PDB entry 7APK | electron microscopy, 3.30 A resolution | chains A and G of the 30 polymer chains in the assembly

== Chain A ==
Name: THO complex subunit 1
Source organism: Homo sapiens
UniProtKB: Q96FV9 (THOC1_HUMAN); numbering as in UniProt (aligned over 2-657)
Chain sequence (711 residues; numbered -53 to 657; the number before each row is that of its first residue; numbers below 1 keep their minus sign (Met-53 is residue -53)):
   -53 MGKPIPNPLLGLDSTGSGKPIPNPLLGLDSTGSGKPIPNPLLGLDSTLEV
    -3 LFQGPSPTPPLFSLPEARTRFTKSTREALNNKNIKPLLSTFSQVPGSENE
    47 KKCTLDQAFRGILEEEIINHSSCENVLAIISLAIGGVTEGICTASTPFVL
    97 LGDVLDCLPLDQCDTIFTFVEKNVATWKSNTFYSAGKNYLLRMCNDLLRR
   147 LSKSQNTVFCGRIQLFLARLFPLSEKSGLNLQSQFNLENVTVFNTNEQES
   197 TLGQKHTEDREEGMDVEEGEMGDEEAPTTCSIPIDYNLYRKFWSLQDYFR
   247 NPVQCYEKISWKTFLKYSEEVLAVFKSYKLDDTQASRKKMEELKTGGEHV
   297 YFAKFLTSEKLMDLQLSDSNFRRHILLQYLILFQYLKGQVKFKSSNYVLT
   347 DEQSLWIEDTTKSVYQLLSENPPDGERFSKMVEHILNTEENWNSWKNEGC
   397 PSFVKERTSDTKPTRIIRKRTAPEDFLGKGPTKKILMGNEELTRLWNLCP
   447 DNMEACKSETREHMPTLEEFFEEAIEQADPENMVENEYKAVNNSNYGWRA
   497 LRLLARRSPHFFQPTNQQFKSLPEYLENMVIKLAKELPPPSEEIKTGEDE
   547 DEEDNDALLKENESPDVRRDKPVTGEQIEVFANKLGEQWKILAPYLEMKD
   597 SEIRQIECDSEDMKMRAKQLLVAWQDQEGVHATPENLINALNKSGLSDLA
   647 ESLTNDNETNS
Unresolved in the structure: -53 to 9, 23-28, 39-43, 66-70, 85-90, 121-132, 168-226, 279-295, 335-341, 393-657
Differences from the reference sequence: initiating methionine (-53); expression tag (-52 to 1)
Swiss-Prot annotation at these positions:
  - region: Lys133 to Phe167 (Dock domain)
  - motif: Arg414 to Lys430 (Nuclear localization signal)
  - modified residue: Ser2 (Phosphoserine), Thr4 (Phosphothreonine), Lys133 (N6-acetyllysine), Lys300 (N6-acetyllysine), Ser537 (Phosphoserine), Thr542 (Phosphothreonine), Ser560 (Phosphoserine)
  - cross-link (Glycyl lysine isopeptide (Lys-Gly)): Lys31 (interchain with G-Cter in SUMO2), Lys408 (interchain with G-Cter in SUMO2), Lys580 (interchain with G-Cter in SUMO2), Lys595 (interchain with G-Cter in SUMO1)
  - natural variant: Leu183 (L183V: In DFNA86)
  - mutagenesis: Leu617 (L617P: Loss of ability to induce apoptosis. Interferes with normal response of SaOS-2 cells to radiation), Trp620 (W620P/R: Loss of ability to induce apoptosis. Interferes with normal response of SaOS-2 cells to radiation)

== Chain G ==
Name: THO complex subunit 7 homolog
Source organism: Homo sapiens
UniProtKB: Q6I9Y2 (THOC7_HUMAN); numbering as in UniProt (aligned over 1-204)
Chain sequence (204 residues; row label = number of the first residue in the row):
     1 MGAVTDDEVIRKRLLIDGDGAGDDRRINLLVKSFIKWCNSGSQEEGYSQY
    51 QRMLSTLSQCEFSMGKTLLVYDMNLREMENYEKIYKEIECSIAGAHEKIA
   101 ECKKQILQAKRIRKNRQEYDALAKVIQHHPDRHETLKELEALGKELEHLS
   151 HIKESVEDKLELRRKQFHVLLSTIHELQQTLENDEKLSEVEEAQEASMET
   201 DPKP
Unresolved in the structure: 1-20, 40-43, 129-132, 182-204
Swiss-Prot annotation at these positions:
  - modified residue: Gly2 (N-acetylglycine), Thr5 (Phosphothreonine), Lys36 (N6-acetyllysine)

== Chain A / chain G interface ==
Contacting residue pairs (9):
  Arg14(A) - Gln51(G)  hydrogen bond (side chain-backbone)
  Arg14(A) - Leu54(G)
  Arg14(A) - Ser55(G)
  Gln53(A) - Ser55(G)
  Arg56(A) - Gln59(G)
  Glu60(A) - Glu61(G)
  Glu60(A) - Phe62(G)
  Glu60(A) - Gly65(G)
  Cys103(A) - Leu69(G)  hydrophobic
Also at the interface, not in a pair above, chain G (10 interface residues in all): Arg52, Met73

== In short ==
Chain A and chain G form an interface of 5 and 10 residues respectively, with 1 hydrogen bond. Its one
hydrogen-bonded contact is Arg14(A)-Gln51(G). UniProt lists 2 mutagenesis sites on chain A.
Chain A is THO complex subunit 1 and chain G is THO complex subunit 7 homolog, both from Homo sapiens; the
structure, Structure of the human THO - UAP56 complex, was determined by electron microscopy.
